PDB entry 2PUD | X-ray diffraction, 2.60 A resolution | chains B and A

Chain B:
Molecule: 17-nt DNA strand
Sequence (17 nucleotides; numbered 699 to 715; the number before each row is that of its first residue):
   699 TACGCAAACG TTTGCGT

Chain A:
Molecule: Protein (purine repressor)
Source organism: Escherichia coli
UniProtKB: P0ACP7 (PURR_ECOLI); residues 2-341 here correspond to UniProt positions 1-340 (UniProt number = residue number - 1)
Amino-acid sequence (340 residues; row label = number of the first residue in the row):
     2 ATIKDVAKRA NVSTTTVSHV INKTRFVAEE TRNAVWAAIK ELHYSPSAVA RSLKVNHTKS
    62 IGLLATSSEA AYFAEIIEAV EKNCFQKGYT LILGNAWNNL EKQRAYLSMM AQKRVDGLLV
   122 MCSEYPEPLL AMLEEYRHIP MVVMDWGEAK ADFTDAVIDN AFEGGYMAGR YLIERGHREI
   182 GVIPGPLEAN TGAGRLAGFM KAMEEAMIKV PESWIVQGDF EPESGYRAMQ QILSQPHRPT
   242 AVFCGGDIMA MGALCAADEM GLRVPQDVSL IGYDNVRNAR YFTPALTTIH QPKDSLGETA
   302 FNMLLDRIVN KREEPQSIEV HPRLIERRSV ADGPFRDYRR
Unresolved in the structure: 2, 341
Differences from the reference sequence: engineered mutation Ala-190 (Arg189 in P0ACP7)
Ligand contacts: hypoxanthine (HPA): Tyr-73, Phe-74, Ser-124, Thr-192, Arg-196, Phe-221, Asp-275

Chain B / chain A interface:
Residue-residue contacts (16; chain B residue first):
  DA700(B) with Ala-29(A), phosphate contact
  DC701(B) with Thr-17(A), sugar contact; Arg-26(A), base contact; Val-28(A), phosphate contact; Ala-29(A), hydrogen bond to the phosphate; Thr-32(A), hydrogen bond to the phosphate
  DG702(B) with Val-13(A), phosphate contact; Ser-14(A), hydrogen bond to the phosphate; Thr-17(A), hydrogen bond to the phosphate; Arg-26(A), hydrogen bond to the base
  DC703(B) with Thr-16(A), hydrogen bond to the base
  DA704(B) with Thr-16(A), hydrogen bond to the base
  DA706(B) with Lys-55(A), base contact
  DC707(B) with Leu-54(A), base contact; Lys-55(A), base contact
  DG708(B) with Leu-54(A), sugar contact
Also at the interface, not in a pair above, chain B (9 interface residues in all): DT709
Also at the interface, not in a pair above, chain A (13 interface residues in all): Asn-12, Phe-27, Arg-115

In short:
9 residues of chain B face 13 of chain A across their interface; the contacts include 7 hydrogen bonds. Polar
contacts include DG702(B)/Arg-26(A), DC703(B)/Thr-16(A) and DA704(B)/Thr-16(A). Bound to chain A:
hypoxanthine.
Here chain B is a 17-nt DNA strand and chain A is Protein (purine repressor) (Escherichia coli). Entry 2PUD
(Crystal structure of the laci family member, purr, bound to DNA: minor groove binding by alpha ...) was
determined by X-ray diffraction (same publication as 2PUA, 2PUB, 2PUC and 1PNR).
